Entry 6XOD (X-ray diffraction, 2.01 A resolution); this record covers chains A and B.

[Chain A]
Molecule: Protein PEROXIN-4
Source organism: Arabidopsis thaliana
Notes: EC 2.3.2.23
Reference sequence: Q8LGF7 (PEX4_ARATH); numbering as in UniProt (aligned over 1-157)
Chain sequence (164 residues; each row starts with the number of its first residue; numbering starts at 0):
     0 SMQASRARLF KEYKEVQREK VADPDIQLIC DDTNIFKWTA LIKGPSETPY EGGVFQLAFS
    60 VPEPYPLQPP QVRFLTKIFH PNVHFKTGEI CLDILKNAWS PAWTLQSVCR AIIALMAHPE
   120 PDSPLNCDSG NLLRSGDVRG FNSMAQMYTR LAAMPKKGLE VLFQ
Unresolved in the structure: 0, 155-163
Sequence notes: expression tag (0, 158-163)
Swiss-Prot annotation at these positions:
  - active site: Cys90 (Glycyl thioester intermediate)
  - mutagenesis: Pro123 (P123L: In pex4-1; reduced peroxisomal function and loss of response to indole-3-butyric acid)
What the authors report for this chain:
  - catalytic residues: Cys90
  - mutagenesis - P123L: unchanged binding to Peroxisome biogenesis protein 22 (chain B)
  - specificity-determining residues: Arg138, Arg149 (proposed by the authors, not directly observed)

[Chain B]
Molecule: Peroxisome biogenesis protein 22
Source organism: Arabidopsis thaliana
Notes: fragment: Cytosolic domain, residues 111-283
Reference sequence: Q9LSX7 (PEX22_ARATH); residue numbers follow UniProt; this construct covers 111-283
Chain sequence (175 residues; row label = number of the first residue in the row; note: 110 numbers in that range are skipped by the numbering (no residue carries them; nothing is unmodelled there); numbers below 1 keep their minus sign (Gly-1 is residue -1)):
    -1 GP
   111 AVQDVVDQFF QPVKPTLGQI VRQKLSEGRK VTCRLLGVIL EETSPEELQK QATVRSSVLE
   171 VLLEITKYSD LYLMERVLDD ESEAKVLQAL ENAGVFTSGG LVKDKVLFCS TEIGRTSFVR
   231 QLEPDWHIDT NPEISTQLAR FIKYQLHVAT VKPERTAPNV FTSQSIEQFF GSV
Unresolved in the structure: -1 to 0, 111-117
Sequence notes: expression tag (-1 to 0)

[Interface between chain A and chain B]
Pairs across the interface - 35 pairs, chain A then chain B:
  Phe78(A) - Gln231(B)
  Phe84(A) - Gln231(B)
  Asn125(A) - Gln231(B)  hydrogen bond
  Asp127(A) - Ser227(B)
  Asp127(A) - Arg230(B)  salt bridge
  Asp127(A) - Gln231(B)  hydrogen bond (side chain-backbone)
  Asn130(A) - Ser227(B)
  Leu131(A) - Gly224(B)
  Leu131(A) - Ser227(B)
  Asp136(A) - Cys219(B)
  Asp136(A) - Ser220(B)  hydrogen bond (side chain-backbone)
  Asp136(A) - Thr221(B)  hydrogen bond
  Asp136(A) - Gly224(B)
  Arg138(A) - Val187(B)
  Arg138(A) - Asp189(B)
  Arg138(A) - Asp190(B)  salt bridge
  Arg138(A) - Glu193(B)  salt bridge
  Arg138(A) - Phe218(B)
  Arg138(A) - Cys219(B)
  Gly139(A) - Phe218(B)
  Gly139(A) - Cys219(B)
  Gly139(A) - Phe228(B)
  Ser142(A) - Leu217(B)
  Ser142(A) - Phe218(B)  hydrogen bond (side chain-backbone)
  Met143(A) - Leu217(B)  hydrophobic
  Met143(A) - Phe228(B)  hydrophobic
  Met143(A) - Gln231(B)
  Met143(A) - Leu232(B)  hydrophobic
  Met146(A) - Tyr182(B)  hydrophobic
  Met146(A) - Asp214(B)
  Met146(A) - Leu217(B)  hydrophobic
  Tyr147(A) - Gln231(B)  hydrogen bond
  Tyr147(A) - Leu232(B)
  Arg149(A) - Asp214(B)  salt bridge
  Leu150(A) - Lys215(B)
Other interface residues (no listed pair), chain A (18 interface residues in all): Lys85, Gly135, Val137
Other interface residues (no listed pair), chain B (20 interface residues in all): Leu188, Glu233
From the paper, about this interface:
  - interface residues, chain A: Arg138(A), Arg149(A)
  - interface residues, chain B: Val212(B)

[In short]
18 residues of chain A face 20 of chain B across their interface; the contacts include 6 hydrogen bonds and 4
salt bridges. Among the polar pairs are Asp127(A)-Arg230(B), Arg138(A)-Asp190(B) and Arg138(A)-Glu193(B). From
the paper: the catalytic residue Cys90(A); P123L of chain A leaves binding to Peroxisome biogenesis protein 22
(chain B) unchanged.
Here chain A is Protein PEROXIN-4 and chain B is Peroxisome biogenesis protein 22, both from Arabidopsis
thaliana. Entry 6XOD (Crystal structure of the PEX4-PEX22 protein complex from Arabidopsis thaliana) was
determined by X-ray diffraction.
